6SIV - chains A and B; structure by X-ray diffraction, 1.75 A resolution.

== Chain A ==
Molecule: Maltose/maltodextrin-binding periplasmic protein, Interferon regulatory factor 3
Organism: Escherichia coli (strain K12)
UniProtKB: chimeric construct of P0AEX9, Q14653: residues 1-362 from P0AEX9 (MALE_ECOLI) positions 26-387 (UniProt number = residue number + 25); residues 2137-2148 from Q14653 positions 137-148 (UniProt number = residue number - 2000)
Amino-acid sequence (383 residues; numbered 1 to 2148; 1765 numbers in that range are skipped by the numbering (no residue carries them; nothing is unmodelled there); the number before each row is that of its first residue):
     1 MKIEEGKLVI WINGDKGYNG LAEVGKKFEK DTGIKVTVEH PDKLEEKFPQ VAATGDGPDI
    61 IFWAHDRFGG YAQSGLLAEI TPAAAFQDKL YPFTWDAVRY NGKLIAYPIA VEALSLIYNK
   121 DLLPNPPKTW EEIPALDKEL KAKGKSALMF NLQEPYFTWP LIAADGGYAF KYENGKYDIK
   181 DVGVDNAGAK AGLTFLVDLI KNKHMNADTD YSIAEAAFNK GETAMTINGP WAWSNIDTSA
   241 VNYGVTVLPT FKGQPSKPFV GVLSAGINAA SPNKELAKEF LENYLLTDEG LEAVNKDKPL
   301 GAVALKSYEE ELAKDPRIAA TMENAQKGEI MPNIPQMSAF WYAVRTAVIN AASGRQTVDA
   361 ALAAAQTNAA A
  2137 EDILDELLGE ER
Construct notes: conflict M1 (Ala26 in P0AEX9), A83 (Asp108 in P0AEX9); engineered mutation A84 (Lys109 in P0AEX9), A240 (Lys265 in P0AEX9), A360 (Glu385 in P0AEX9), E2146 (Asn146 in Q14653), E2147 (Met147 in Q14653), R2148 (Val148 in Q14653); linker (363-371)
UniProt features mapped onto this chain:
  - motif: I2139 to G2145 (Nuclear export signal)

== Chain B ==
Molecule: Protein E6
Organism: Human papillomavirus type 16
UniProtKB: P03126 (VE6_HPV16); residues 999-1151 here correspond to UniProt positions 6-158 (UniProt number = residue number - 993)
Amino-acid sequence (153 residues; numbered 999 to 1151; the number before each row is that of its first residue):
   999 GAMFQDPQER PRKLPQLCTE LQTTIHDIIL ECVYCKQQLL RREVYDFARR DLCIVYRDGN
  1059 PYAVCDKCLK FYSKISEYRH YSYSLYGTTL EQQYNKPLSD LLIRCINCQK PLSPEEKQRH
  1119 LDKKQRFHNI RGRWTGRCMS CSRSSRTRRE TQL
Disordered / not traced: 999-1007, 1144-1151
Construct notes: conflict G999 (Thr6 in P03126); engineered mutation R1047 (Phe54 in P03126), S1080 (Cys87 in P03126), S1097 (Cys104 in P03126), S1111 (Cys118 in P03126), S1140 (Cys147 in P03126)
Bound ions: Zn2+ site 1: C1030, C1033, C1063, C1066; Zn2+ site 2: C1103, C1106, C1136, C1139

== Chain A / chain B interface ==
Pairs across the interface - 44 pairs, chain A then chain B:
  A53(A) with Y1079(B)
  Q366(A) with R1055(B)
  T367(A) with Y1032(B); R1055(B), hydrogen bond
  N368(A) with Y1070(B)
  A371(A) with Y1032(B), hydrogen bond (backbone-side chain); Y1070(B), hydrophobic
  E2137(A) with S1074(B), hydrogen bond; H1078(B), salt bridge; R1129(B), salt bridge
  D2138(A) with R1129(B), salt bridge
  I2139(A) with V1031(B), hydrophobic; Y1032(B)
  L2140(A) with Y1032(B), hydrogen bond (backbone-side chain); L1067(B), hydrophobic; Y1070(B); S1071(B); S1074(B); R1131(B)
  D2141(A) with R1129(B), salt bridge; R1131(B), salt bridge
  E2142(A) with R1010(B), salt bridge; C1051(B); V1053(B)
  L2143(A) with Y1032(B), hydrophobic; L1050(B); C1051(B), hydrogen bond (backbone-backbone); V1053(B), hydrophobic; V1062(B), hydrophobic
  L2144(A) with L1050(B), hydrophobic; L1100(B); R1102(B), hydrogen bond (backbone-side chain); Q1107(B); R1131(B)
  G2145(A) with C1051(B); L1100(B); R1102(B), hydrogen bond (backbone-side chain)
  E2146(A) with L1100(B)
  E2147(A) with R1010(B); K1011(B); C1051(B)
  R2148(A) with R1010(B); K1011(B); Q1014(B)
Other interface residues (no listed pair), chain A (19 interface residues in all): Q336, A363
Other interface residues (no listed pair), chain B (25 interface residues in all): K1034, F1045, A1061, I1073

== Summary ==
The interface between chain A and chain B involves 19 residues on one side and 25 on the other, with 7
hydrogen bonds and 6 salt bridges. Among the polar pairs are E2137(A)-H1078(B), E2137(A)-R1129(B) and
D2138(A)-R1129(B).
Here chain A is Maltose/maltodextrin-binding periplasmic protein, Interferon regulatory factor 3 (Escherichia
coli (strain K12)) and chain B is Protein E6 (Human papillomavirus type 16). Entry 6SIV (Structure of HPV16 E6
oncoprotein in complex with mutant IRF3 LxxLL motif) was determined by X-ray diffraction.
